1OYN - chains A and B of the 4 polymer chains in the assembly; structure by X-ray diffraction, 2.00 A resolution.

== Chain A (and B) ==
Molecule: cAMP-specific phosphodiesterase PDE4D2
From: Homo sapiens
Notes: EC 3.1.4.17; fragment: catalytic domain; chain B of this document is another copy of the same molecule, construct and numbering; everything in this record applies to it too
UniProtKB: Q08499 (PDE4D_HUMAN); aligned to UniProt positions 79-438 over residues 79-438 (the alignment contains insertions or deletions, so no single offset holds)
Amino-acid sequence (360 residues; each row starts with the number of its first residue):
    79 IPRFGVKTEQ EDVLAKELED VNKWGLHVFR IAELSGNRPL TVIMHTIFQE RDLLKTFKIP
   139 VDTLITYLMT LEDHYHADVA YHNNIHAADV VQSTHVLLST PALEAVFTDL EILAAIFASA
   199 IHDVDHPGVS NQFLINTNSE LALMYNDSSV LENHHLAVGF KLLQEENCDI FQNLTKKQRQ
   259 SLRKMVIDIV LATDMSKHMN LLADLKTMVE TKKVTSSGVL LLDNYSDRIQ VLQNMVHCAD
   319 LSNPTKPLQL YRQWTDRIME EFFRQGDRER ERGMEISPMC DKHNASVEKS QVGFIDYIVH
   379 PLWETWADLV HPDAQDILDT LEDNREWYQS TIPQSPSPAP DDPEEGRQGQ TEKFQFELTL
Disordered / not traced: 413-438 (chain B: 79-85, 413-438)
Ion coordination: Zn2+ site 1: His164, His200, Asp201, Asp318; Zn2+ site 2 near Asp201 (its only coordinating residue here)
Ligand contacts: rolipram (ROL): Tyr159, His160, Met273, Leu319, Asn321, Pro322, Tyr329, Thr333, Ile336, Met337, Phe340, Met357, Ser368, Gln369, Phe372
Reported in the primary citation:
  - binding site for rolipram: Tyr159, His160, Met273, Leu319, Asn321, Tyr329, Trp332, Thr333, Ile336, Met337, Phe340, Met357, Ser368, Gln369, Phe372
  - Zn2+ coordination: His164, His200, Asp201, Asp318
  - catalytic residues: His160 (proposed by the authors, not directly observed)
  - contacts within the chain: Tyr329-Gln369 (hydrogen bond)
  - specificity-determining residues: Asn321, Ser368, Gln369 (by similarity / conservation)
  - specificity-determining residues: Tyr329 (proposed by the authors, not directly observed)

== Interface between chain A and chain B ==
Contacting residue pairs (28):
  Ala220(A) with Arg261(B), hydrogen bond (backbone-side chain)
  Leu221(A) with Phe238(B), hydrophobic; Gln242(B); Arg261(B)
  Met222(A) with Met222(B), hydrophobic; Tyr223(B), hydrogen bond (backbone-side chain)
  Tyr223(A) with Met222(B), hydrogen bond (side chain-backbone); Tyr223(B), hydrophobic
  Asn224(A) with Asn231(B), hydrogen bond; Leu234(B); Ala235(B); Arg261(B); Ile265(B)
  Asp225(A) with Arg261(B), salt bridge
  Asn231(A) with Asn224(B), hydrogen bond
  Leu234(A) with Asn224(B)
  Ala235(A) with Leu221(B); Asn224(B), hydrogen bond (backbone-side chain)
  Gln242(A) with Leu221(B)
  Lys254(A) with Asn214(B), hydrogen bond (side chain-backbone); Asn216(B), hydrogen bond
  Gln258(A) with Asn214(B)
  Arg261(A) with Ala220(B), hydrogen bond (side chain-backbone); Leu221(B); Asn224(B); Asp225(B), salt bridge
  Ile265(A) with Asn224(B); Asp225(B)
Other interface residues (no listed pair), chain A (18 interface residues in all): Ser226, Phe238, Arg257, Leu269
Other interface residues (no listed pair), chain B (19 interface residues in all): Gln210, Ile213, Ser226, Leu269

== In short ==
The interface between chain A and chain B involves 18 residues on one side and 19 on the other; the contacts
include 9 hydrogen bonds and 2 salt bridges. Polar contacts include Asp225(A)-Arg261(B), Ala220(A)-Arg261(B)
and Met222(A)-Tyr223(B). From the paper: the catalytic residue His160(A); a binding site for rolipram at
Tyr159(A), His160(A) and Met273(A) among others.
Both chains are cAMP-specific phosphodiesterase PDE4D2 (Homo sapiens). Entry 1OYN (Crystal structure of PDE4D2
in complex with (R,S)-rolipram) was determined by X-ray diffraction (same publication as 1Q9M).
